7DZ5 - chains B and D of the 4 polymer chains in the assembly; structure by X-ray diffraction, 1.70 A resolution.

Chain B (and D):
Protein: D-tagatose 3-epimerase
Source organism: Sinorhizobium fredii CCBAU 83666
Notes: chain D of this document is another copy of the same molecule, construct and numbering; everything in this record applies to it too
UniProt: A0A249Q1V1 (A0A249Q1V1_RHIFR); residue numbers follow UniProt; this construct covers 2-284
Sequence (283 residues; row label = number of the first residue in the row):
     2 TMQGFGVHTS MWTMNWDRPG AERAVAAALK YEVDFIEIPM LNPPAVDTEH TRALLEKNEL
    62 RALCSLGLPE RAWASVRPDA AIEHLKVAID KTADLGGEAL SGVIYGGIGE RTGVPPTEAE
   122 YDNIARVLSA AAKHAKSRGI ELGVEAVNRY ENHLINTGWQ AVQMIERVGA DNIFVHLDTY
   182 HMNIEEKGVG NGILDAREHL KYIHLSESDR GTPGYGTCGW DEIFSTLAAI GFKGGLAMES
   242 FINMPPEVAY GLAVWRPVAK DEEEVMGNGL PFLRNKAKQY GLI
Not modelled in the structure: 2
Ion coordination: Mg2+: Glu146, Asp179, Glu240 (together with D-sorbose)
Small-molecule neighbours: D-sorbose (SDD): His9, Pro40, Ser66, Leu67, Gly103, Val104, Ile109, Glu146, Val148, Glu152, Asp179, His182, His205, Arg211, Glu240, Leu253

How chain B and chain D interact:
Contacting residue pairs (15; chain B residue first):
  Gly215(B) with Lys277(D), hydrogen bond (backbone-side chain)
  Tyr216(B) with Phe273(D); Asn276(D), hydrogen bond; Lys277(D); Gln280(D)
  Gly217(B) with Asp222(D); Gln280(D)
  Asp222(B) with Gly217(D)
  Asn269(B) with Asn276(D), hydrogen bond
  Phe273(B) with Tyr216(D)
  Asn276(B) with Tyr216(D), hydrogen bond; Asn269(D), hydrogen bond
  Lys277(B) with Gly215(D), hydrogen bond (side chain-backbone); Tyr216(D)
  Gln280(B) with Tyr216(D)
Also at the interface, not in a pair above, chain B (10 interface residues in all): Lys279
Also at the interface, not in a pair above, chain D (10 interface residues in all): Glu265

Overview:
The chain B/chain D interface involves 10 residues from each chain, with 6 hydrogen bonds. Polar contacts
include Gly215(B)-Lys277(D), Tyr216(B)-Asn276(D) and Asn269(B)-Asn276(D). Chain B binds D-sorbose. Glu146(B),
Asp179(B) and Glu240(B) coordinate Mg2+.
Chain B and chain D are both D-tagatose 3-epimerase (Sinorhizobium fredii CCBAU 83666); the structure, Crystal
structures of D-allulose 3-epimerase with D-sorbose from Sinorhizobium fredii, was determined by X-ray
diffraction together with 7DZ2, 7DZ3, 7DZ4 and 7DZ6 from the same study.
